Entry 6M6W (X-ray diffraction, 2.61 A resolution); this record covers chains A and I of the 8 polymer chains in the assembly.

[Chain A]
Name: Toxin-antitoxin system antidote Mnt family
Source organism: Shewanella oneidensis MR-1
UniProt: Q8ECH7 (Q8ECH7_SHEON); residue numbers follow UniProt; this construct covers 1-139
Chain sequence (139 residues; numbered 1 to 139; the number before each row is that of its first residue):
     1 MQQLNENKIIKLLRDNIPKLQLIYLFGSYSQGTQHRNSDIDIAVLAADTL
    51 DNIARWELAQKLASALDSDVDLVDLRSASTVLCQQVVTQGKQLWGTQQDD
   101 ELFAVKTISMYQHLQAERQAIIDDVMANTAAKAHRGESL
Disordered / not traced: 1-3, 31-37, 128-139
Swiss-Prot annotation at these positions:
  - motif: G27 to D41 (GSX(10)DXD motif)
  - binding site (Mg(2+)): D39, D41, D71
  - mutagenesis: G27 to S28 (No longer AMPylates HepT, reduced ability to neutralize HepT), D39 to D41 (No longer AMPylates HepT, reduced ability to neutralize HepT, still binds HepT), Q98 to H113 (Significantly reduces antitoxin function, reduced ability to neutralize HepT, decreased ability to AMPylate HepT)
What the authors report for this chain:
  - mutagenesis - G27A/S28T, D39E/D41E: decreased growth with Toxin-antitoxin system toxin HepN family (chain I)

[Chain I]
Name: Toxin-antitoxin system toxin HepN family
Source organism: Shewanella oneidensis MR-1
UniProt: Q8ECH6 (Q8ECH6_SHEON); numbering as in UniProt (aligned over 1-133)
Chain sequence (133 residues; row label = number of the first residue in the row):
     1 MNDIIINKIATIKRCIKRIQQVYGDGSQFKQDFTLQDSVILNLQRCCEAC
    51 IDIANHINRQQQLGIPQSSRDSFTLLAQNNLITQPLSDNLKKMVGLRNIA
   101 VHDAQELNLDIVVHVVQHHLEDFEQFIDVIKAE
Disordered / not traced: 1, 102-104
Differences from the reference sequence: engineered mutation A104 (Tyr in Q8ECH6)
Swiss-Prot annotation at these positions:
  - active site: R97, H102
  - mutagenesis: C15 (C15R: Loss of toxicity), H56 (H56P: Loss of toxicity), R70 (R70H: Loss of toxicity), V94 (V94G: Loss of toxicity), R97 (R97G: Loss of toxicity), N98 (N98T: Loss of toxicity; when associated with C-104), H102 (H102A: Loss of toxicity), L107 (L107H: Loss of toxicity), H118 (H118P: Loss of toxicity)
What the authors report for this chain:
  - mutagenesis - Y104A: decreased growth with Toxin-antitoxin system antidote Mnt family (chain A)

[How chain A and chain I interact]
Pairs across the interface - 8 pairs, chain A then chain I:
  V81(A) with D3(I)
  Y111(A) with D3(I), hydrogen bond
  R118(A) with D3(I), salt bridge
  V125(A) with K13(I); K131(I)
  M126(A) with I9(I), hydrophobic; K131(I)
  A127(A) with K131(I)
Interface residues without a listed pair, chain A (8 interface residues in all): Q85, I122
Interface residues without a listed pair, chain I (7 interface residues in all): I4, I6, N7

[Summary]
8 residues of chain A face 7 of chain I across their interface, with 1 hydrogen bond and 1 salt bridge. Polar
contacts include R118(A)-D3(I) and Y111(A)-D3(I). The paper reports that G27A/S28T and D39E/D41E of chain A
reduce growth with Toxin-antitoxin system toxin HepN family (chain I); Y104A of chain I reduces growth with
Toxin-antitoxin system antidote Mnt family (chain A).
Chain A is Toxin-antitoxin system antidote Mnt family and chain I is Toxin-antitoxin system toxin HepN family,
both from Shewanella oneidensis MR-1; the structure, Crystal structure the toxin-antitoxin MntA-HpeT
mutant-Y104A, was determined by X-ray diffraction (same publication as 6M6U, 6M6V and 7BXO).
